PDB entry 1OEK | X-ray diffraction, 2.40 A resolution | chain A

== Chain A ==
Molecule: Metal-binding protein zint
From: Escherichia coli
UniProtKB: P76344 (YODA_ECOLI); residues 1-193 here correspond to UniProt positions 24-216 (UniProt number = residue number + 23)
Chain sequence (193 residues; numbered 1 to 193; the number before each row is that of its first residue):
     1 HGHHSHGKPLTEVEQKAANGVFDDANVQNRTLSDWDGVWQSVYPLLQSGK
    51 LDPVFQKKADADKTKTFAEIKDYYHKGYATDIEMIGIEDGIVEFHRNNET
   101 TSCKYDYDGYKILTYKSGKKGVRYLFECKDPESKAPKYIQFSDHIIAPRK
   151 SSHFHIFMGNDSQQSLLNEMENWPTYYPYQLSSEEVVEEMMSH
Disordered / not traced: 1-8
Disulfide bonds: Cys103-Cys128
Ion coordination: Zn2+ site 1: Asp24, His75; Zn2+ site 2: Glu93, His95; Zn2+ site 3: His144, His155; Zn2+ site 4: His153, Glu189, His193
What the authors report for this chain:
  - Zn2+ coordination: Asp24, Gln47, His75, Glu93, His95, His144, His153, His155, Glu189, His193
  - conformationally variable residues (order/disorder transition, side-chain flip): His153, His193

== In short ==
Asp24 and His75 coordinate Zn2+ site 1. The Zn2+ site 2 is built by Glu93 and His95. The paper reports Zn2+
coordination by Asp24, Gln47 and His75 among others; conformational variability at His153 and His193.
Chain A is Metal-binding protein zint (Escherichia coli); the structure, YodA from Escherichia coli
crystallised with zinc ions, was determined by X-ray diffraction (same publication as 1OEE and 1OEJ).
